4D28 - chains A and D; structure by X-ray diffraction, 3.30 A resolution.

== Chain A (and D) ==
Protein: Cbl-interacting serine/threonine-protein kinase 24
Organism: Arabidopsis thaliana
Notes: EC 2.7.11.1; chain D of this document is another copy of the same molecule, construct and numbering; everything in this record applies to it too
UniProtKB: Q9LDI3 (CIPKO_ARATH); residues 1-446 here = UniProt positions 1-446
Chain sequence (446 residues; each row starts with the number of its first residue):
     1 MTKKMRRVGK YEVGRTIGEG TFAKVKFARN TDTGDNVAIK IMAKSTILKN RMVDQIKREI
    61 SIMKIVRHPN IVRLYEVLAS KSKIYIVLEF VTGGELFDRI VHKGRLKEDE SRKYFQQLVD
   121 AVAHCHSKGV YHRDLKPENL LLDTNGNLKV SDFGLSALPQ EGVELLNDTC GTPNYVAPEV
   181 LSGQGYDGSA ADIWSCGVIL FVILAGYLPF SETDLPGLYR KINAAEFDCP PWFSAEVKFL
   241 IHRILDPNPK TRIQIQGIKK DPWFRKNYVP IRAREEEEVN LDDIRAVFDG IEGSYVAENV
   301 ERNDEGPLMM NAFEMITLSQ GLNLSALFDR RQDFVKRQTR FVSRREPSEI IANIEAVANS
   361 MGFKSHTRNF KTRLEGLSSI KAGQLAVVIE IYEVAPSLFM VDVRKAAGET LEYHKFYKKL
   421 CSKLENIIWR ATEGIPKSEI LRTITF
Not modelled in the structure: 1-7, 18-22, 163-165, 290-446 (chain D: 1-9, 17-20, 161-165, 290-446)
Differences from the reference sequence: engineered mutation Lys81 (Pro in Q9LDI3), Lys107 (Glu in Q9LDI3), Asp109 (Ser in Q9LDI3), Ser127 (Cys in Q9LDI3), Asp168 (Thr in Q9LDI3), Asp228 (Ser in Q9LDI3), Lys266 (Leu in Q9LDI3); conflict Asn167 (Arg in Q9LDI3)
Curated features (UniProtKB/Swiss-Prot):
  - region: Asp152 to Glu179 (Activation loop), Lys336 to Ser365 (PPI)
  - active site: Asp134 (Proton acceptor)
  - binding site (ATP): Ile17 to Val25, Lys40
  - modified residue: Ser156 (Phosphoserine)
  - mutagenesis: Lys40 (K40N: Abolishes autophosphorylation), Ser156 (S156D: Increases kinase activity), Tyr175 (Y175D: Increases kinase activity), Gly197 (G197E: Abolishes autophosphorylation)
From the paper describing this entry:
  - catalytic residues: Glu59
  - mutagenesis - T168D: increased catalytic activity

== Chain A / chain D interface ==
Contacting residue pairs (49; chain A residue first):
  Val101(A) with Asn167(D)
  Arg133(A) with Pro216(D)
  Asp134(A) with Asp214(D); Pro216(D)
  Gln160(A) with Ser211(D); Lys221(D), hydrogen bond
  Glu161(A) with Thr213(D); Asp214(D), hydrogen bond (backbone-backbone)
  Gly162(A) with Thr213(D)
  Leu166(A) with Val101(D), hydrophobic; Gly206(D); Tyr207(D), hydrophobic
  Thr169(A) with Cys170(D); Gly171(D), hydrogen bond (side chain-backbone); Thr172(D); Glu212(D)
  Cys170(A) with Asp168(D); Thr169(D)
  Gly171(A) with Glu212(D)
  Thr172(A) with Thr169(D); Leu215(D)
  Pro173(A) with Leu215(D), hydrophobic; Tyr219(D)
  Val176(A) with Tyr219(D), hydrophobic
  Val180(A) with Pro216(D), hydrophobic; Tyr219(D)
  Leu181(A) with Leu181(D); Tyr219(D), hydrophobic
  Ser182(A) with Asn223(D), hydrogen bond (backbone-side chain)
  Gly183(A) with Tyr219(D); Arg220(D); Asn223(D)
  Gln184(A) with Asn223(D)
  Gly206(A) with Leu166(D)
  Tyr207(A) with Leu166(D), hydrophobic
  Thr213(A) with Gln160(D), hydrogen bond (side chain-backbone)
  Leu215(A) with Asp134(D)
  Pro216(A) with Arg133(D); Asp134(D); Val180(D), hydrophobic; Tyr186(D)
  Tyr219(A) with Pro173(D); Val176(D), hydrophobic; Val180(D); Tyr219(D), hydrogen bond
  Arg220(A) with Gly183(D)
  Asn223(A) with Leu181(D), hydrogen bond (side chain-backbone); Ser182(D), hydrogen bond (side chain-backbone); Gly183(D)
Also at the interface, not in a pair above, chain A (31 interface residues in all): Ser156, Tyr186, Leu208, Glu212, Asp214
Also at the interface, not in a pair above, chain D (33 interface residues in all): Ser156, Val202, Leu208

== Overview ==
Chain A and chain D form an interface of 31 and 33 residues respectively; the contacts include 8 hydrogen
bonds. Among the polar pairs are Gln160(A)-Lys221(D), Thr169(A)-Gly171(D) and Ser182(A)-Asn223(D). The paper
reports the catalytic residue Glu59(A); T168D of chain A increases catalytic activity.
Chain A and chain D are both Cbl-interacting serine/threonine-protein kinase 24 (Arabidopsis thaliana); the
structure, Crystal structure of the kinase domain of CIPK24/SOS2, was determined by X-ray diffraction together
with 4CZT and 4CZU from the same study.
